7PQH - chains D and E of the 12 polymer chains in the assembly; structure by electron microscopy, 3.87 A resolution.

Chain D:
Protein: Target of rapamycin complex subunit LST8
From: Saccharomyces cerevisiae
UniProt: P41318 (LST8_YEAST); numbering as in UniProt (aligned over 1-303)
Sequence (303 residues; row label = number of the first residue in the row):
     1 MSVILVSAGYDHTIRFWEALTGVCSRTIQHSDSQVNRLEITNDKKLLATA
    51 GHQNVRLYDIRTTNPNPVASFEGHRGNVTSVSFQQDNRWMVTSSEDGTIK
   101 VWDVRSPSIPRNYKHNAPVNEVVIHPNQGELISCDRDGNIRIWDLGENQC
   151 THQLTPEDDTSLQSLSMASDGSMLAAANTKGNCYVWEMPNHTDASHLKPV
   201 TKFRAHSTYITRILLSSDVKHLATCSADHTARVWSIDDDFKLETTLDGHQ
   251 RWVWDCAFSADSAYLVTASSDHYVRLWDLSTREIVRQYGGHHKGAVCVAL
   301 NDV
Unresolved in the structure: 1-2, 303
UniProt features mapped onto this chain:
  - mutagenesis: Gly-138 (G138D: In LST8-3; abolishes repression of RTG1-RTG3-dependent gene expression), Gly-146 (G146E: In LST8-2; abolishes repression of RTG1-RTG3-dependent gene expression), Gly-171 (G171E: In LST8-5; abolishes repression of RTG1-RTG3-dependent gene expression), Gly-181 (G181E: In LST8-4; abolishes repression of RTG1-RTG3-dependent gene expression), Leu-300 (L300S: In LST8-1; abolishes repression of RTG2- and RTG1-RTG3-dependent gene expression)
What the authors report for this chain:
  - mutagenesis - Q29A, H292A: decreased localization
  - mutagenesis - Q29A: increased growth in response to rapamycin

Chain E:
Protein: Serine/threonine-protein kinase TOR2
From: Saccharomyces cerevisiae
Notes: EC 2.7.1.67, 2.7.11.1
UniProt: P32600 (TOR2_YEAST); residues 1-2474 here = UniProt positions 1-2474
Sequence (2474 residues; each row starts with the number of its first residue):
     1 MNKYINKYTTPPNLLSLRQRAEGKHRTRKKLTHKSHSHDDEMSTTSNTDS
    51 NHNGPNDSGRVITGSAGHIGKISFVDSELDTTFSTLNLIFDKLKSDVPQE
   101 RASGANELSTTLTSLAREVSAEQFQRFSNSLNNKIFELIHGFTSSEKIGG
   151 ILAVDTLISFYLSTEELPNQTSRLANYLRVLIPSSDIEVMRLAANTLGRL
   201 TVPGGTLTSDFVEFEVRTCIDWLTLTADNNSSSSKLEYRRHAALLIIKAL
   251 ADNSPYLLYPYVNSILDNIWVPLRDAKLIIRLDAAVALGKCLTIIQDRDP
   301 ALGKQWFQRLFQGCTHGLSLNTNDSVHATLLVFRELLSLKAPYLRDKYDD
   351 IYKSTMKYKEYKFDVIRREVYAILPLLAAFDPAIFTKKYLDRIMVHYLRY
   401 LKNIDMNAANNSDKPFILVSIGDIAFEVGSSISPYMTLILDNIREGLRTK
   451 FKVRKQFEKDLFYCIGKLACALGPAFAKHLNKDLLNLMLNCPMSDHMQET
   501 LMILNEKIPSLESTVNSRILNLLSISLSGEKFIQSNQYDFNNQFSIEKAR
   551 KSRNQSFMKKTGESNDDITDAQILIQCFKMLQLIHHQYSLTEFVRLITIS
   601 YIEHEDSSVRKLAALTSCDLFIKDDICKQTSVHALHSVSEVLSKLLMIAI
   651 TDPVAEIRLEILQHLGSNFDPQLAQPDNLRLLFMALNDEIFGIQLEAIKI
   701 IGRLSSVNPAYVVPSLRKTLLELLTQLKFSNMPKKKEESATLLCTLINSS
   751 DEVAKPYIDPILDVILPKCQDASSAVASTALKVLGELSVVGGKEMTRYLK
   801 ELMPLIINTFQDQSNSFKRDAALTTLGQLAASSGYVVGPLLDYPELLGIL
   851 INILKTENNPHIRRGTVRLIGILGALDPYKHREIEVTSNSKSSVEQNAPS
   901 IDIALLMQGVSPSNDEYYPTVVIHNLMKILNDPSLSIHHTAAIQAIMHIF
   951 QNLGLRCVSFLDQIIPGIILVMRSCPPSQLDFYFQQLGSLISIVKQHIRP
  1001 HVEKIYGVIREFFPIIKLQITIISVIESISKALEGEFKRFVPETLTFFLD
  1051 ILENDQSNKRIVPIRILKSLVTFGPNLEDYSHLIMPIVVRMTEYSAGSLK
  1101 KISIITLGRLAKNINLSEMSSRIVQALVRILNNGDRELTKATMNTLSLLL
  1151 LQLGTDFVVFVPVINKALLRNRIQHSVYDQLVNKLLNNECLPTNIIFDKE
  1201 NEVPERKNYEDEMQVTKLPVNQNILKNAWYCSQQKTKEDWQEWIRRLSIQ
  1251 LLKESPSACLRSCSSLVSVYYPLARELFNASFSSCWVELQTSYQEDLIQA
  1301 LCKALSSSENPPEIYQMLLNLVEFMEHDDKPLPIPIHTLGKYAQKCHAFA
  1351 KALHYKEVEFLEEPKNSTIEALISINNQLHQTDSAIGILKHAQQHNELQL
  1401 KETWYEKLQRWEDALAAYNEKEAAGEDSVEVMMGKLRSLYALGEWEELSK
  1451 LASEKWGTAKPEVKKAMAPLAAGAAWGLEQWDEIAQYTSVMKSQSPDKEF
  1501 YDAILCLHRNNFKKAEVHIFNARDLLVTELSALVNESYNRAYNVVVRAQI
  1551 IAELEEIIKYKKLPQNSDKRLTMRETWNTRLLGCQKNIDVWQRILRVRSL
  1601 VIKPKEDAQVRIKFANLCRKSGRMALAKKVLNTLLEETDDPDHPNTAKAS
  1651 PPVVYAQLKYLWATGLQDEALKQLINFTSRMAHDLGLDPNNMIAQSVPQQ
  1701 SKRVPRHVEDYTKLLARCFLKQGEWRVCLQPKWRLSNPDSILGSYLLATH
  1751 FDNTWYKAWHNWALANFEVISMLTSVSKKKQEGSDASSVTDINEFDNGMI
  1801 GVNTFDAKEVHYSSNLIHRHVIPAIKGFFHSISLSESSSLQDALRLLTLW
  1851 FTFGGIPEATQAMHEGFNLIQIGTWLEVLPQLISRIHQPNQIVSRSLLSL
  1901 LSDLGKAHPQALVYPLMVAIKSESLSRQKAALSIIEKMRIHSPVLVDQAE
  1951 LVSHELIRMAVLWHEQWYEGLDDASRQFFGEHNTEKMFAALEPLYEMLKR
  2001 GPETLREISFQNSFGRDLNDAYEWLMNYKKSKDVSNLNQAWDIYYNVFRK
  2051 IGKQLPQLQTLELQHVSPKLLSAHDLELAVPGTRASGGKPIVKISKFEPV
  2101 FSVISSKQRPRKFCIKGSDGKDYKYVLKGHEDIRQDSLVMQLFGLVNTLL
  2151 QNDAECFRRHLDIQQYPAIPLSPKSGLLGWVPNSDTFHVLIREHREAKKI
  2201 PLNIEHWVMLQMAPDYDNLTLLQKVEVFTYALNNTEGQDLYKVLWLKSRS
  2251 SETWLERRTTYTRSLAVMSMTGYILGLGDRHPSNLMLDRITGKVIHIDFG
  2301 DCFEAAILREKFPEKVPFRLTRMLTYAMEVSGIEGSFRITCENVMKVLRD
  2351 NKGSLMAILEAFAFDPLINWGFDLPTKKIEEETGIQLPVMNANELLSNGA
  2401 ITEEEVQRVENEHKNAIRNARAMLVLKRITDKLTGNDIRRFNDLDVPEQV
  2451 DKLIQQATSVENLCQHYIGWCPFW
Unresolved in the structure: 1-84, 538-542, 562-567, 884-901, 1193-1216, 1637-1646, 1689-1703, 1777-1812, 2375-2412
UniProt features mapped onto this chain:
  - region: Val-2103 to Arg-2109 (G-loop), Gly-2276 to Asn-2284 (Catalytic loop), His-2296 to Thr-2321 (Activation loop)
  - modified residue: Thr-10 (Phosphothreonine)
  - mutagenesis: Ser-1975 (S1975I: In TOR2-1; confers resistance to rapamycin), Gly-2129 (G2129R: Causes defect in receptor endocytosis), Asp-2279 (D2279A: Loss of function), Asp-2298 (D2298E: Loss of kinase activity)

Interface between chain D and chain E:
Contacting residue pairs (28; chain D residue first):
  Tyr-10(D) with Ala-2213(E), hydrophobic; Pro-2214(E); Leu-2219(E), hydrophobic; Gln-2223(E)
  His-12(D) with Pro-2214(E)
  Ser-33(D) with Asp-2215(E)
  Gln-34(D) with Asp-2215(E), hydrogen bond (backbone-side chain); Asn-2218(E); Leu-2219(E); Gln-2223(E)
  Asn-36(D) with Thr-2220(E); Gln-2223(E), hydrogen bond
  His-52(D) with Asn-2218(E)
  Asn-77(D) with Asn-2218(E), hydrogen bond (side chain-backbone); Thr-2220(E)
  Glu-95(D) with Leu-2221(E)
  Arg-136(D) with Leu-2221(E)
  Asp-159(D) with Arg-2439(E), salt bridge
  Gln-163(D) with Leu-2222(E)
  Tyr-209(D) with Glu-2461(E), hydrogen bond
  Arg-251(D) with Met-2212(E); Tyr-2230(E)
  Trp-252(D) with Val-2225(E), hydrophobic; Glu-2226(E)
  Trp-254(D) with Leu-2222(E), hydrophobic; Gln-2223(E)
  Lys-293(D) with Met-2212(E); Pro-2214(E)
Interface residues without a listed pair, chain D (19 interface residues in all): Ile-210, Thr-211, Val-296
Interface residues without a listed pair, chain E (16 interface residues in all): Gln-2211

Summary:
Chain D and chain E form an interface of 19 and 16 residues respectively; the contacts include 4 hydrogen
bonds and 1 salt bridge. Among the polar pairs are Asp-159(D)/Arg-2439(E), Gln-34(D)/Asp-2215(E) and
Asn-36(D)/Gln-2223(E). From the paper: Q29A and H292A of chain D reduce localization; Q29A of chain D
increases growth in response to rapamycin.
Here chain D is Target of rapamycin complex subunit LST8 and chain E is Serine/threonine-protein kinase TOR2,
both from Saccharomyces cerevisiae. Entry 7PQH (Cryo-EM structure of Saccharomyces cerevisiae TOROID (TORC1
Organized in Inhibited Domains)) was determined by electron microscopy.
